PDB entry 5SUY | X-ray diffraction, 1.88 A resolution | chains A and D of the 4 polymer chains in the assembly

Chain A (and D):
Name: Segment polarity protein dishevelled homolog DVL-2
Organism: Homo sapiens
Notes: chain D of this document is another copy of the same molecule, construct and numbering; everything in this record applies to it too
UniProt: O14641 (DVL2_HUMAN); residues 416-510 here = UniProt positions 416-510
Chain sequence (97 residues; each row starts with the number of its first residue):
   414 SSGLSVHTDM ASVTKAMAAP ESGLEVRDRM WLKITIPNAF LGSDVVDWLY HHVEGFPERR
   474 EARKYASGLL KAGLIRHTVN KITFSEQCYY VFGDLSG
Disordered / not traced: 414, 510 (chain D: 414-415, 510)
Construct notes: expression tag (414-415)
Reported in the primary citation:
  - self-association interface (contacts with another copy of this molecule): Arg442 to Ile447
  - mutagenesis - G436P, D460K, E499G: abolished signaling
  - mutagenesis - L445E: abolished binding to tetramerization
  - mutagenesis - L445E: decreased signaling
  - mutagenesis - R442A, W444A: decreased binding to Frizzled

Chain A / chain D interface:
Pairs across the interface - 7 pairs, chain A then chain D:
  Asp441(A) - Glu438(D)
  Arg442(A) - Glu438(D)  salt bridge
  Arg442(A) - Val439(D)  hydrogen bond (side chain-backbone)
  Arg442(A) - Arg440(D)
  Trp444(A) - Arg440(D)
  Asp457(A) - Lys446(D)  salt bridge
  Asp460(A) - Lys446(D)  salt bridge

In short:
5 residues of chain A face 4 of chain D across their interface; the contacts include 1 hydrogen bond and 3
salt bridges. Among the polar pairs are Arg442(A)-Glu438(D), Asp457(A)-Lys446(D) and Asp460(A)-Lys446(D). From
the paper: G436P, D460K and E499G of chain A abolish signaling; a self-association interface involving
Arg442(A); 6 substitutions were tested in all.
Both chains are Segment polarity protein dishevelled homolog DVL-2 (Homo sapiens). Entry 5SUY (Domain-swapped
dimer of human Dishevelled2 DEP domain: monoclinic crystal form crystallised from dimeric fraction) was
determined by X-ray diffraction, deposited together with 5LNP and 5SUZ.
